Entry 5SV1 (X-ray diffraction, 3.50 A resolution); this record covers chains E and Y of the 6 polymer chains in the assembly.

[Chain E]
Molecule: Biopolymer transport protein ExbB
From: Escherichia coli DH1
UniProtKB: P0ABU8 (EXBB_ECO57); residue numbers follow UniProt; this construct covers 1-244
Amino-acid sequence (244 residues; each row starts with the number of its first residue):
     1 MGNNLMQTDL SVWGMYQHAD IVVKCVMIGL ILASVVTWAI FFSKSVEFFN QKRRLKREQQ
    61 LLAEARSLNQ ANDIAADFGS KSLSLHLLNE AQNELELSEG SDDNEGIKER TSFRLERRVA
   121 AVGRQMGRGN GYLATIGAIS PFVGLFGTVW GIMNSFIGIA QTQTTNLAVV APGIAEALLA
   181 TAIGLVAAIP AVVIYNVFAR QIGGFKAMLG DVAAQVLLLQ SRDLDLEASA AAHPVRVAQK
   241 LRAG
Disordered / not traced: 1-11, 235-244
Modified residues: Lys108 (N-dimethyl-lysine; MLY)
Metal / ion sites: Hg2+ near Cys25 (its only coordinating residue here)

[Chain Y]
Molecule: Biopolymer transport protein ExbD
From: Escherichia coli DH1
UniProtKB: P0ABV4 (EXBD_ECO57); residues -18 to 30 here correspond to UniProt positions 1-49 (UniProt number = residue number + 19)
Amino-acid sequence (58 residues; row label = number of the first residue in the row; numbers below 1 keep their minus sign (Met-18 is residue -18)):
   -18 MAMHLNENLD DNGEMHDINV TPFIDVMLVL LIIFMVAAPL ATVDVKVNLG GGENLYFQ
Disordered / not traced: -18 to 2, 26-39
Sequence notes: expression tag (31-39)

[Interface between chain E and chain Y]
Pairs across the interface (12):
  Phe142(E) - Pro3(Y)
  Phe142(E) - Val7(Y)  hydrophobic
  Leu145(E) - Val10(Y)  hydrophobic
  Thr148(E) - Ile14(Y)
  Ile152(E) - Ile14(Y)  hydrophobic
  Phe156(E) - Val17(Y)  hydrophobic
  Phe156(E) - Leu21(Y)  hydrophobic
  Thr165(E) - Asp25(Y)
  Asn166(E) - Val24(Y)
  Asn166(E) - Asp25(Y)  hydrogen bond (side chain-backbone)
  Leu167(E) - Ala22(Y)
  Val170(E) - Leu21(Y)  hydrophobic
Also at the interface, not in a pair above, chain E (13 interface residues in all): Pro141, Val149, Ser155, Thr181
Also at the interface, not in a pair above, chain Y (12 interface residues in all): Phe4, Asp6, Leu11

[Overview]
13 residues of chain E face 12 of chain Y across their interface; the contacts include 1 hydrogen bond. The
hydrogen-bonded pair is Asn166(E)-Asp25(Y).
Here chain E is Biopolymer transport protein ExbB and chain Y is Biopolymer transport protein ExbD, both from
Escherichia coli DH1. Entry 5SV1 (Structure of the ExbB/ExbD complex from E. coli at pH 4.5) was determined by
X-ray diffraction together with 5SV0 from the same study.
